7W6F - chains A and B; structure by X-ray diffraction, 1.58 A resolution.

[Chain A (and B)]
Name: Olivetolic acid cyclase
Organism: Cannabis sativa
Notes: EC 4.4.1.26; chain B of this document is another copy of the same molecule, construct and numbering; everything in this record applies to it too
UniProt: I6WU39 (OLIAC_CANSA); numbering as in UniProt (aligned over 1-101)
Amino-acid sequence (104 residues; row label = number of the first residue in the row; numbers below 1 keep their minus sign (Gly-2 is residue -2)):
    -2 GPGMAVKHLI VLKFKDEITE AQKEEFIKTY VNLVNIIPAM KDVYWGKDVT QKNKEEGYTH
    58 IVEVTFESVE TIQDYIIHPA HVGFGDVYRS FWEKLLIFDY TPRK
Sequence notes: expression tag (-2 to 0); engineered mutation Ile24 (Phe in I6WU39)
Ligand contacts: 2-nonyl-4,6-bis(oxidanyl)benzoic acid (8I6): His5, Ile7, Leu9, Phe23, Ile24, Tyr27, Trp42, His57, Val59, Tyr72, Ile73, His78, Phe81, Arg86, Trp89, Leu92, Ile94
Curated features (UniProtKB/Swiss-Prot):
  - active site (Acid/base catalyst): Tyr72, His75
  - binding site (3,5,7-trioxododecanoyl-CoA): His5, Tyr72
  - binding site (Mg(2+)): Val31, Ile34, Met37

[How chain A and chain B interact]
Residue-residue contacts (60; chain A residue first):
  Lys4(A) with Glu60(B), salt bridge
  Leu6(A) with Ile58(B), hydrophobic
  Val8(A) with Phe95(B), hydrophobic
  Asp39(A) with Lys101(B), salt bridge
  Val40(A) with Lys101(B), hydrogen bond (backbone-side chain)
  Tyr41(A) with Arg100(B); Lys101(B)
  Trp42(A) with Thr98(B); Pro99(B); Arg100(B), hydrogen bond (backbone-backbone); Lys101(B)
  Gly43(A) with Tyr97(B); Thr98(B)
  Lys44(A) with Asp96(B); Tyr97(B)
  Asp45(A) with Phe95(B); Asp96(B), hydrogen bond (side chain-backbone)
  Val46(A) with Val66(B), hydrophobic; Asp96(B), hydrogen bond (backbone-backbone)
  Thr47(A) with Asp96(B), hydrogen bond
  Asn50(A) with Leu93(B); Ile94(B), hydrogen bond (side chain-backbone); Phe95(B)
  Glu53(A) with Leu93(B)
  Tyr55(A) with Glu53(B), hydrogen bond; Leu93(B), hydrophobic; Phe95(B), hydrophobic
  Ile58(A) with Leu6(B), hydrophobic; Phe95(B), hydrophobic; Tyr97(B)
  Glu60(A) with Lys4(B), salt bridge; Glu60(B); Tyr97(B), hydrogen bond
  Ile73(A) with Lys49(B)
  Leu93(A) with Asn50(B); Glu53(B); Tyr55(B), hydrophobic; Leu93(B), hydrophobic
  Ile94(A) with Asn50(B), hydrogen bond (backbone-side chain)
  Phe95(A) with Val8(B), hydrophobic; Asp45(B); Asn50(B); Tyr55(B), hydrophobic; Ile58(B), hydrophobic
  Asp96(A) with Lys44(B); Asp45(B), hydrogen bond (backbone-side chain); Val46(B), hydrogen bond (backbone-backbone); Thr47(B), hydrogen bond
  Tyr97(A) with Gly43(B); Lys44(B); Ile58(B); Glu60(B), hydrogen bond
  Thr98(A) with Trp42(B); Gly43(B)
  Pro99(A) with Trp42(B)
  Arg100(A) with Tyr41(B); Trp42(B), hydrogen bond (backbone-backbone)
  Lys101(A) with Val40(B); Tyr41(B); Trp42(B)
Other interface residues (no listed pair), chain A (31 interface residues in all): Val28, Lys49, Val66, Leu92
Other interface residues (no listed pair), chain B (29 interface residues in all): Val28, Leu92

[In short]
31 residues of chain A and 29 residues of chain B are in contact; the contacts include 14 hydrogen bonds and 3
salt bridges. Polar contacts include Lys4(A)-Glu60(B), Asp39(A)-Lys101(B) and Val40(A)-Lys101(B). Bound to
chain A: 2-nonyl-4,6-bis(oxidanyl)benzoic acid.
Chain A and chain B are both Olivetolic acid cyclase (Cannabis sativa); the structure, Polyketide cyclase
OAC-F24I mutant from Cannabis sativa in complex with 6-nonylresorcylic acid, was determined by X-ray
diffraction, deposited together with 7W6D, 7W6E and 7W6G.
